Entry 1FVO (X-ray diffraction, 2.60 A resolution); this record covers chain A.

== Chain A ==
Name: Ornithine transcarbamylase
Source organism: Homo sapiens
Notes: EC 2.1.3.3
UniProt: P00480 (OTC_HUMAN); numbering as in UniProt (aligned over 34-354)
Chain sequence (321 residues; row label = number of the first residue in the row):
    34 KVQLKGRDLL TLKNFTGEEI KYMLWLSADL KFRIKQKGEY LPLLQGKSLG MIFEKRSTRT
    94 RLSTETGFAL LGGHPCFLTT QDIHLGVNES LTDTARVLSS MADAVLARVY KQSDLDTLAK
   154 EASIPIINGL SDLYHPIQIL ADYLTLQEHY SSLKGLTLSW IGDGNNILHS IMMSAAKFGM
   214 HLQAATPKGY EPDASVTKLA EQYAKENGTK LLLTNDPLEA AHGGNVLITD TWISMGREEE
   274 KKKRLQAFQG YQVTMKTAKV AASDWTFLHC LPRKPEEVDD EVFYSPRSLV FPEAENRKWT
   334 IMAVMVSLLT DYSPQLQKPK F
Sequence notes: variant F101 (Leu in P00480), R270 (Gln in P00480)
UniProt features mapped onto this chain:
  - active site: C303 (Proton acceptor)
  - binding site (carbamoyl phosphate): S90 to T93, R141, H168, Q171, C303, L304, R330
  - binding site (L-ornithine): N199, D263, S267, M268
  - modified residue: K70 (N6-acetyllysine), K80 (N6-succinyllysine), K88 (N6-acetyllysine), S133 (Phosphoserine), K144 (N6-acetyllysine), K221 (N6-acetyllysine), K231 (N6-acetyllysine), K238 (N6-acetyllysine), K243 (N6-acetyllysine), K274 (N6-succinyllysine), K289 (N6-succinyllysine), K292 (N6-acetyllysine), K307 (N6-acetyllysine)
  - natural variant: G39 (G39C: In OTCD), R40 (R40C: In OTCD; R40H: In OTCD), T44 (T44I: In OTCD), L45 (L45P: In OTCD; L45V: In OTCD), N47 (N47I: In OTCD), G50 (G50R: In OTCD), Y55 (Y55D: In OTCD), M56 (M56T: In OTCD), S60 (S60L: In OTCD), L63 (L63P: In OTCD), G79 (G79E: In OTCD), L82 (deletion: In OTCD), 82 further natural variant entries in UniProt

== In short ==
From UniProt: active-site residue C303, 10 carbamoyl phosphate-binding residues and 4 L-ornithine-binding
residues.
Chain A is Ornithine transcarbamylase (Homo sapiens); the structure, Crystal structure of human ornithine
transcarbamylase complexed with carbamoyl phosphate, was determined by X-ray diffraction (same publication as
1EP9).
